Entry 6TWT (X-ray diffraction, 0.95 A resolution); this record covers chain A.

[Chain A]
Protein: Metallo beta lactamase NDM-1
Source organism: Klebsiella pneumoniae
Reference sequence: E9NWK5 (E9NWK5_KLEPN); residues 29-270 here = UniProt positions 29-270
Amino-acid sequence (243 residues; row label = number of the first residue in the row):
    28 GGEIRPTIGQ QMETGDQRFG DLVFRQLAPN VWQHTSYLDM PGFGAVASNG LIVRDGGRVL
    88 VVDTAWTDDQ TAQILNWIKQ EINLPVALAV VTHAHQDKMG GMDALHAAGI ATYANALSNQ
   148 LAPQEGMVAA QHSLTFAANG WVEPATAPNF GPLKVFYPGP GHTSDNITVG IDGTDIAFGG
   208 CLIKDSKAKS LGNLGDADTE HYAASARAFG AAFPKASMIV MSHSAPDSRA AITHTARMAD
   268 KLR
Not modelled in the structure: 28-40, 66-71
Construct notes: expression tag (28)
Metal / ion sites: Ca2+ site 1: Asp95, Asp130; Zn2+ site 1: His120, His122, His189; Zn2+ site 2: Asp124, Cys208, His250; Ca2+ site 2: Glu152, Asp223 (shared with 1 residue of chain B); Ca2+ site 3: Glu227 (shared with 2 residues of chain B)

[Summary]
Asp95 and Asp130 coordinate Ca2+ site 1. His120, His122 and His189 form the Zn2+ site 1.
Chain A is Metallo beta lactamase NDM-1 (Klebsiella pneumoniae); the structure, Crystal structure of
N-terminally truncated NDM-1 metallo-beta-lactamase, was determined by X-ray diffraction, deposited together
with 6OL8 and 6OGO.
